3S38 - chains B and C of the 3 polymer chains in the assembly; structure by X-ray diffraction, 4.20 A resolution (low resolution: residue-level contacts below are approximate; hydrogen-bond / salt-bridge calls are withheld).

[Chain B]
Name: Cytochrome c oxidase subunit 2
Organism: Thermus thermophilus
Notes: EC 1.9.3.1
UniProt: Q5SJ80 (COX2_THET8); residue numbers follow UniProt; this construct covers 3-168
Amino-acid sequence (166 residues; each row starts with the number of its first residue):
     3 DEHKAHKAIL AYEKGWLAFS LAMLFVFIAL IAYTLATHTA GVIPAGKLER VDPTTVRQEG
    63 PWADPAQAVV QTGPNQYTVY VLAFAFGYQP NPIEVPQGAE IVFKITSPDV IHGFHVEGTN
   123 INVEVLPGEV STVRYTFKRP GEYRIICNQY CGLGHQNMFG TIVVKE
Bound ions: dinuclear copper ion: His114, Cys149, Gln151, Cys153, Met160
Swiss-Prot annotation at these positions:
  - binding site (Cu cation): His114, Cys149, Cys153, His157

[Chain C]
Name: Cytochrome c oxidase polypeptide 2A
Organism: Thermus thermophilus
Notes: EC 1.9.3.1
UniProt: P82543 (COXA_THET8); residue numbers follow UniProt; this construct covers 2-34
Amino-acid sequence (33 residues; each row starts with the number of its first residue):
     2 EEKPKGALAV ILVLTLTILV FWLGVYAVFF ARG

[How chain B and chain C interact]
Contacting residue pairs (19; chain B residue first):
  Asp3(B) - Glu2(C)
  Trp18(B) - Ile12(C)
  Trp18(B) - Thr16(C)
  Phe29(B) - Trp23(C)
  Leu32(B) - Trp23(C)
  Leu32(B) - Tyr27(C)
  Tyr35(B) - Tyr27(C)
  Thr36(B) - Tyr27(C)
  Thr36(B) - Phe31(C)
  Thr41(B) - Phe30(C)
  Thr41(B) - Phe31(C)
  Gly120(B) - Arg33(C)
  Thr121(B) - Arg33(C)
  Asn122(B) - Phe30(C)
  Asn122(B) - Arg33(C)
  Asn122(B) - Gly34(C)
  Tyr137(B) - Arg33(C)
  Tyr137(B) - Gly34(C)
  Thr138(B) - Gly34(C)
Interface residues without a listed pair, chain B (21 interface residues in all): Lys6, Ala10, Ile11, Tyr14, Phe21, Met25, Ile33, Thr39, Lys140
Interface residues without a listed pair, chain C (16 interface residues in all): Pro5, Leu9, Leu15, Ile19, Leu20, Leu24, Val29

[Summary]
21 residues of chain B face 16 of chain C across their interface. His114(B), Cys149(B), Gln151(B), Cys153(B)
and Met160(B) form the dinuclear copper ion site. Curated annotation (UniProt) lists 4 Cu cation-binding
residues on chain B.
Here chain B is Cytochrome c oxidase subunit 2 and chain C is Cytochrome c oxidase polypeptide 2A, both from
Thermus thermophilus. Entry 3S38 (Structure of Thermus thermophilus cytochrome ba3 oxidase 30s after Xe
depressurization) was determined by X-ray diffraction (same publication as 3S33, 3S39, 3S3A, 3S3B, 3S3C and
3S3D).
